7B1F - chains B and A of the 4 polymer chains in the assembly; structure by X-ray diffraction, 1.75 A resolution.

Chain B (and A):
Name: Mitotic spindle assembly checkpoint protein MAD1
Source organism: Homo sapiens
Notes: chain A of this document is another copy of the same molecule, construct and numbering; everything in this record applies to it too
Reference sequence: Q9Y6D9 (MD1L1_HUMAN); residues 597-718 here = UniProt positions 597-718
Amino-acid sequence (122 residues; each row starts with the number of its first residue):
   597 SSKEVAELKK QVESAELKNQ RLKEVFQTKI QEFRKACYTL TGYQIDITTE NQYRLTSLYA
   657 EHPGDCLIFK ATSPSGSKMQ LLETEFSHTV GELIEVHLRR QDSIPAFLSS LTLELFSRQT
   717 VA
Unresolved in the structure: 669-672 (chain A: fully traced)
UniProt features mapped onto this chain:
  - modified residue: S598 (Phosphoserine), S610 (Phosphoserine), Y634 (Phosphotyrosine), T716 (Phosphothreonine)
From the paper describing this entry:
  - mutagenesis - L618A, F629A: decreased expression
  - self-association interface (contacts with another copy of this molecule); pairs are residue here / residue on that copy: F629-F629 (hydrophobic contact), L618
  - conformationally variable residues: K605 to Y655

Chain B / chain A interface:
Residue-residue contacts (85; chain B residue first):
  E600(B) - V601(A)
  E600(B) - K605(A)
  V601(B) - V601(A)  hydrophobic
  V601(B) - L604(A)
  L604(B) - V601(A)
  L604(B) - L604(A)  hydrophobic
  L604(B) - K605(A)
  K605(B) - L604(A)
  Q607(B) - V608(A)
  V608(B) - L604(A)
  V608(B) - Q607(A)
  V608(B) - V608(A)  hydrophobic
  A611(B) - A611(A)  hydrophobic
  K614(B) - N615(A)
  K614(B) - K619(A)
  N615(B) - A611(A)  hydrogen bond (side chain-backbone)
  N615(B) - K614(A)
  N615(B) - N615(A)  hydrogen bond (side chain-backbone)
  N615(B) - L618(A)
  L618(B) - N615(A)
  L618(B) - L618(A)  hydrophobic
  L618(B) - K619(A)
  L618(B) - F622(A)
  K619(B) - L618(A)
  F622(B) - F622(A)  hydrophobic
  F622(B) - I626(A)  hydrophobic
  K625(B) - N647(A)  hydrogen bond
  I626(B) - I626(A)  hydrophobic
  E628(B) - N647(A)
  E628(B) - Y649(A)
  F629(B) - F629(A)  hydrophobic
  F629(B) - R630(A)
  F629(B) - I641(A)
  F629(B) - I643(A)  hydrophobic
  R630(B) - F629(A)
  K631(B) - P670(A)  hydrogen bond (side chain-backbone)
  K631(B) - G672(A)  hydrogen bond (side chain-backbone)
  A632(B) - Y649(A)
  C633(B) - I641(A)  hydrophobic
  T635(B) - S673(A)
  T635(B) - M675(A)
  T635(B) - P701(A)
  L636(B) - L651(A)  hydrophobic
  L636(B) - F665(A)  hydrophobic
  L636(B) - M675(A)  hydrophobic
  L636(B) - I700(A)
  L636(B) - P701(A)
  L636(B) - L704(A)
  T637(B) - P701(A)
  G638(B) - P701(A)
  I641(B) - F629(A)
  I641(B) - C633(A)  hydrophobic
  I643(B) - E628(A)
  N647(B) - E628(A)
  Y649(B) - E628(A)
  Y649(B) - A632(A)  hydrophobic
  L651(B) - L636(A)  hydrophobic
  Y655(B) - S699(A)  hydrogen bond
  Y655(B) - P701(A)
  F665(B) - L636(A)  hydrophobic
  M675(B) - L636(A)  hydrophobic
  Q697(B) - F712(A)
  S699(B) - Y655(A)  hydrogen bond
  S699(B) - F712(A)
  I700(B) - T635(A)
  I700(B) - L636(A)
  P701(B) - T635(A)
  P701(B) - L636(A)
  P701(B) - T637(A)
  P701(B) - G638(A)
  P701(B) - Y655(A)
  A702(B) - L709(A)
  L704(B) - L636(A)
  S705(B) - S705(A)
  S705(B) - T708(A)
  S705(B) - L709(A)
  S706(B) - L709(A)
  T708(B) - P701(A)
  T708(B) - S705(A)
  L709(B) - A702(A)
  L709(B) - S705(A)
  L709(B) - S706(A)
  L709(B) - L709(A)  hydrophobic
  F712(B) - Q697(A)
  F712(B) - S699(A)
Interface residues without a listed pair, chain B (45 interface residues in all): S597, E612
Interface residues without a listed pair, chain A (46 interface residues in all): E600, E612, L654

Overview:
45 residues of chain B face 46 of chain A across their interface, with 7 hydrogen bonds. Polar pairs include
N615(B)-A611(A), N615(B)-N615(A) and K625(B)-N647(A). The paper reports that L618A and F629A of chain B reduce
expression; conformational variability at K605(B).
Chain B and chain A are both Mitotic spindle assembly checkpoint protein MAD1 (Homo sapiens); the structure,
Orthorhombic P212121 Structure of Human Mad1 C-terminal Domain in Complex with Phosphorylated Bub1 CD1 Domain,
was determined by X-ray diffraction together with 7B1H and 7B1J from the same study.
